PDB entry 1OH7 | X-ray diffraction, 2.50 A resolution | chains B and E of the 4 polymer chains in the assembly

Chain B:
Protein: DNA mismatch repair protein muts
Organism: Escherichia coli
UniProtKB: P23909 (MUTS_ECOLI); residue numbers follow UniProt; this construct covers 1-800
Sequence (800 residues; numbered 1 to 800; the number before each row is that of its first residue):
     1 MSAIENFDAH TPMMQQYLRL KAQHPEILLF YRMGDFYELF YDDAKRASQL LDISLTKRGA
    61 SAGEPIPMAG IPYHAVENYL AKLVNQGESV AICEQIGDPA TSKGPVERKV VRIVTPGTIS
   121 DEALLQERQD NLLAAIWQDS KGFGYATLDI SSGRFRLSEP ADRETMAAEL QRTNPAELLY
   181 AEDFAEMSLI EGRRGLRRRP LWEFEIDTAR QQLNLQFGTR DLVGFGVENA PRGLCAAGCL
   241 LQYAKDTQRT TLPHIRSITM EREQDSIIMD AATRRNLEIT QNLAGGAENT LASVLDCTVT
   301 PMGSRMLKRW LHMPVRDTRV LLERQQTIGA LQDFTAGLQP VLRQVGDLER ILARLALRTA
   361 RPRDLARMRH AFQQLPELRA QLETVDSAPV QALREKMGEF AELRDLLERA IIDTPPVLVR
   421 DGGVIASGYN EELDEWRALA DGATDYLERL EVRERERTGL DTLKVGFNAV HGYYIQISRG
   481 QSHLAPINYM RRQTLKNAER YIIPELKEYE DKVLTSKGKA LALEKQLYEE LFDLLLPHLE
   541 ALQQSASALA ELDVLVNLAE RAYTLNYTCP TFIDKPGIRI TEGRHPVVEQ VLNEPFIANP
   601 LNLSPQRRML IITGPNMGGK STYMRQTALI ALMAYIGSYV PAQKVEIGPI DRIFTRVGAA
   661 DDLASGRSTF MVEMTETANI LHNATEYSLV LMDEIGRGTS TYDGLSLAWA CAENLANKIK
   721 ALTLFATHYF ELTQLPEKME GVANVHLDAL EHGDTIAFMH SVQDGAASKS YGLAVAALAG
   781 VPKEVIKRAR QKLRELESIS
Unresolved in the structure: 1-13, 57-66, 95-107, 659-668
UniProt features mapped onto this chain:
  - binding site (ATP): Gly-614 to Ser-621
From the paper describing this entry:
  - binding site for the 30-nt DNA strand: Phe-36, Glu-38
  - mutagenesis - F36A: abolished binding to DNA (citing earlier work)
  - mutagenesis - E38A, E38Q: increased binding to homoduplex DNA (citing earlier work)

Chain E:
Molecule: 30-nt DNA strand
Sequence (30 nucleotides; numbered 1 to 30; the number before each row is that of its first residue):
     1 AGCTGCCAGG CACCAGTGTC AGCGTCCTAT
Unresolved in the structure: 19-30

Chain B / chain E interface:
Pairs across the interface (8; chain B residue first):
  Arg-108(B) / DG2(E)  salt bridge to the phosphate
  Asn-468(B) / DG5(E)  phosphate contact
  Asn-468(B) / DC6(E)  phosphate contact
  Ala-469(B) / DG5(E)  hydrogen bond to the phosphate
  Leu-495(B) / DC7(E)  phosphate contact
  Lys-496(B) / DC7(E)  hydrogen bond to the phosphate
  Lys-496(B) / DA8(E)  salt bridge to the phosphate
  Arg-500(B) / DC6(E)  salt bridge to the phosphate
Other interface residues (no listed pair), chain B (10 interface residues in all): Arg-32, Met-33, Gly-34, Gln-493
Other interface residues (no listed pair), chain E (8 interface residues in all): DA1, DC3, DT4

Summary:
Chain B and chain E form an interface of 10 and 8 residues respectively, with 2 hydrogen bonds and 3 salt
bridges. Among the polar pairs are Ala-469(B)/DG5(E), Lys-496(B)/DC7(E) and Arg-108(B)/DG2(E). From the paper:
a binding site for the 30-nt DNA strand at Phe-36(B) and Glu-38(B); E38A and E38Q of chain B increase binding
to homoduplex DNA.
Here chain B is DNA mismatch repair protein muts (Escherichia coli) and chain E is a 30-nt DNA strand. Entry
1OH7 (The crystal structure of E. coli muts binding to DNA with a g:g mismatch) was determined by X-ray
diffraction (same publication as 1OH5, 1OH6 and 1OH8).
